4CLC - chains B and C of the 5 polymer chains in the assembly; structure by X-ray diffraction, 2.80 A resolution.

# Chain B
Name: UPF0303 protein YBR137W
Source organism: Saccharomyces cerevisiae
UniProtKB: P38276 (YBY7_YEAST); numbering as in UniProt (aligned over 1-179)
Amino-acid sequence (179 residues; row label = number of the first residue in the row):
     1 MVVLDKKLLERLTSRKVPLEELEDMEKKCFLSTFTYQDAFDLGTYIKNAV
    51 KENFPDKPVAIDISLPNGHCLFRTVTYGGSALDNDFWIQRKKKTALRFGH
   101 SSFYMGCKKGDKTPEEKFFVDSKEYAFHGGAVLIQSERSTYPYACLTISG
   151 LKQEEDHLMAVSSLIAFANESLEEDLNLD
Not modelled in the structure: 171-179
Sequence notes: conflict Lys28 (Arg in P38276), Lys47 (Arg in P38276), Asp56 (Glu in P38276), Thr140 (Asp in P38276)

# Chain C
Name: UPF0303 protein YBR137W
Source organism: Saccharomyces cerevisiae
UniProtKB: P38276 (YBY7_YEAST); residues 1-179 here = UniProt positions 1-179
Amino-acid sequence (179 residues; each row starts with the number of its first residue):
     1 MVVLDKKLLERLTSRKVPLEELEDMEKRCFLSTFTYQDAFDLGTYIRNAV
    51 KENFPEKPVAIDISLPNGHCLFRTVTYGGSALDNDFWIQRKKKTALRFGH
   101 SSFYMGCKKGDKTPEEKFFVDSKEYAFHGGAVLIQSERSDYPYACLTISG
   151 LKQEEDHLMAVSSLIAFANESLEEDLNLD
Not modelled in the structure: 175-179

# Interface between chain B and chain C
Pairs across the interface - 29 pairs, chain B then chain C:
  Ser32(B) with Arg138(C)
  Thr33(B) with Arg138(C)
  Phe34(B) with Arg138(C), hydrogen bond (backbone-backbone); Ser139(C); Asp140(C); Tyr141(C), hydrophobic
  Thr35(B) with Asp140(C)
  Tyr36(B) with Asp140(C), hydrogen bond (backbone-side chain); Tyr141(C)
  Leu65(B) with Tyr141(C), hydrophobic
  Pro66(B) with Asn67(C)
  Asn67(B) with Pro66(C); Leu96(C), hydrogen bond (side chain-backbone)
  Leu71(B) with Tyr141(C)
  Leu96(B) with Asn67(C), hydrogen bond (backbone-side chain)
  Arg138(B) with Ser32(C); Thr33(C); Phe34(C), hydrogen bond (backbone-backbone); Tyr143(C)
  Ser139(B) with Phe34(C), hydrogen bond (side chain-backbone); Tyr143(C)
  Thr140(B) with Phe34(C), hydrogen bond (backbone-backbone); Thr35(C); Tyr36(C)
  Tyr141(B) with Phe34(C); Tyr36(C); Leu65(C), hydrophobic; Leu71(C)
  Tyr143(B) with Ser139(C)

# In short
The chain B/chain C interface involves 15 residues from each chain; the contacts include 7 hydrogen bonds.
Among the polar pairs are Tyr36(B)-Asp140(C), Asn67(B)-Leu96(C) and Leu96(B)-Asn67(C).
Chain B is UPF0303 protein YBR137W and chain C is UPF0303 protein YBR137W, both from Saccharomyces cerevisiae;
the structure, Crystal structure of Ybr137w protein, was determined by X-ray diffraction.
